PDB entry 6L35 | electron microscopy, 3.23 A resolution | chains B and D of the 17 polymer chains in the assembly

Chain B:
Protein: Photosystem I P700 chlorophyll a apoprotein A2
From: Physcomitrium patens
Notes: EC 1.97.1.12
Reference sequence: Q8MFA2 (PSAB_PHYPA); residues 2-734 here = UniProt positions 2-734
Chain sequence (733 residues; row label = number of the first residue in the row):
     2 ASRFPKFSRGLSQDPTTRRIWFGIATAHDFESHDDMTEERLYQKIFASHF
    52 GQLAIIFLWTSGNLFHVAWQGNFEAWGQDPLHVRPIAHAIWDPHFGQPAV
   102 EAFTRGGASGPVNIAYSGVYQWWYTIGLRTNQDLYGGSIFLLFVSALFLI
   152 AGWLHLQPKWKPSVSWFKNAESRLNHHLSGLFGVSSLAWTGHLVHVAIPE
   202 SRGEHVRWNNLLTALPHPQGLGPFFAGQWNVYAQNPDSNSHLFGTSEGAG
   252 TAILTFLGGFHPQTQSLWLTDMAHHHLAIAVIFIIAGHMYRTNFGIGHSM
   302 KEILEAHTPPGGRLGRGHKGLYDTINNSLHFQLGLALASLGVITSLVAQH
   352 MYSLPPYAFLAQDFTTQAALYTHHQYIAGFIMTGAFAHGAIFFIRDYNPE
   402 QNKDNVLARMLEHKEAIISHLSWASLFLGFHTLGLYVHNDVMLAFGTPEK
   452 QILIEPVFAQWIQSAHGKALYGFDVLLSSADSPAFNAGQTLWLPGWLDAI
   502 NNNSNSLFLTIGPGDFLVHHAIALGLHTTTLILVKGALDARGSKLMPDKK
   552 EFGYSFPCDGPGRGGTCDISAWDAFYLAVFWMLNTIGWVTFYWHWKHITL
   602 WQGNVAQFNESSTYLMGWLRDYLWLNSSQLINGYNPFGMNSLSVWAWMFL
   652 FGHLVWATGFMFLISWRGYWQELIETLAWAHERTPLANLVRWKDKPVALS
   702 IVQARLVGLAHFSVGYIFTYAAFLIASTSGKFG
Metal / ion sites: chlorophyll a Mg near Gln-53 (its only coordinating residue here); 4Fe-4S cluster Fe: Cys-559, Cys-568 (shared with 2 residues of chain A)
Residues lining bound ligands:
  - beta-carotene (BCR), molecule 1: Leu-54, Ile-57, Phe-58, Phe-149, Gly-181, Leu-182, Val-185, Ser-186
  - beta-carotene (BCR), molecule 2: Leu-65, Trp-123, Trp-124, Ile-127, Leu-129, Gly-138, Phe-141, Leu-142, Trp-209, Leu-213
  - beta-carotene (BCR), molecule 3: Leu-188, Leu-222, Phe-225, Phe-226, Val-282, Ile-285, Ile-286, His-289
  - beta-carotene (BCR), molecule 4: Phe-332, Gly-335, Leu-336, Ala-339, Val-343, Met-383, Ala-386, Phe-387, Gly-390, Phe-393, Phe-394, Ala-538
  - beta-carotene (BCR), molecule 5: Phe-428, His-432, Leu-436, Ile-453, Ile-455, Phe-517, His-521
  - beta-carotene (BCR), molecule 6: Trp-648, Met-649, Phe-652, Trp-671, Ile-675, Leu-678, Phe-719
  - chlorophyll a (CLA), molecule 1: Phe-5, Lys-7, Phe-8, Gly-24, Ile-25, Ala-28, His-29, Phe-31, His-34, Lys-45, Ser-49, Ile-56
  - chlorophyll a (CLA), molecule 2: Thr-18, Ile-21, Trp-22, Ile-675, Leu-678, Ala-679, His-682, Val-691, Arg-692, Trp-693, Lys-694, Asp-695, Pro-697, Val-698
  - chlorophyll a (CLA), molecule 3: Trp-22, Phe-652, Leu-655, Val-656, Thr-659, Met-662, Phe-663, Leu-700, Val-708, Ala-711, His-712, Val-715
  - chlorophyll a (CLA), molecule 4: Ala-26, Thr-27, Ala-28, His-29, Asp-30, His-331, Leu-334, Leu-338, Phe-381, Ile-382, Thr-384, Gly-385, Ala-388, His-389, Ile-392, Arg-396, Tyr-555, Trp-573, Phe-576
  - chlorophyll a (CLA), molecule 5: His-29, Phe-31, Tyr-43, Ile-46, Ser-49, His-50, Gln-53, Leu-54, Arg-174, His-178, Leu-182, Leu-330, His-331, Gln-333, Leu-334, Ala-337, Leu-341
  - chlorophyll a (CLA), molecule 6: His-29, Gln-53, Ile-56, Ile-57, Trp-60, Leu-341, Ile-378, Phe-381, Ile-382
  - chlorophyll a (CLA), molecule 7: Phe-47, Phe-51, Leu-148, Ile-151, Ala-152, Leu-155, His-156, Trp-161, Pro-163, Trp-167
  - chlorophyll a (CLA), molecule 8: Phe-47, His-50, Phe-51, Leu-54, Trp-123, Trp-167, Phe-168, Asn-170, Ser-173, Arg-174, His-177, His-178, Gly-181, Leu-182, Phe-183, Tyr-358
  - chlorophyll a (CLA), molecule 9: Ile-56, Leu-59, Trp-60, Ser-62, Gly-63, Phe-66, His-67, Trp-70, Gln-71, His-89, Ala-90, Ile-91, Trp-92, Leu-143
  - chlorophyll a (CLA), molecule 10: Ile-57, Phe-58, Trp-60, Thr-61, Ser-118, Gly-119, Val-120, Trp-123, Val-185, Ser-186, Ala-189, Leu-341, Ile-344, Thr-345, Val-348, Met-352, Tyr-358, Leu-371, His-374, His-375, Ile-378, Ile-382
  - chlorophyll a (CLA), molecule 11: Trp-60, Asn-64, His-67, Val-68, Ala-88, His-89, Asn-114, Ile-115, Ala-116, Tyr-117, Ser-118, Val-120, Val-645, Trp-646, Met-649
  - chlorophyll a (CLA), molecule 12: Trp-60, Asn-64, Tyr-117, Ser-118, Val-120, Ala-370, Leu-371, Thr-373, His-374, Tyr-377, Ile-378, Phe-381, Ile-718, Tyr-721, Ala-722, Leu-725, Ile-726
  - chlorophyll a (CLA), molecule 13: His-89, Ala-90, Ile-91, Trp-92, Asp-93, Pro-94, His-95, Phe-96, Phe-104, Asn-114, Ser-644, Val-645, Trp-648
  - chlorophyll a (CLA), molecule 14: Trp-123, Thr-126, Ile-127, Leu-182, Phe-183, Ser-186, Ser-187, Trp-190, Leu-194, Met-273, His-276, His-277, Ile-280, Val-348, Met-352, Pro-357, Tyr-358
  - chlorophyll a (CLA), molecule 15: Ile-127, Gly-128, Leu-129, Asp-134, Gly-137, Gly-138, Phe-141, Ser-186, Ala-189, Trp-190, Gly-192, His-193, His-196, Val-197, Val-207, Arg-208, Trp-209, Leu-212
  - chlorophyll a (CLA), molecule 16: Trp-167, Asn-170, Ser-173, His-177, Thr-293, Asn-294, Phe-295
  - chlorophyll a (CLA), molecule 17: Ala-171, Arg-174, Leu-175, His-178, Phe-183, Met-301, Leu-305, Tyr-323, Ile-326, Asn-327, Leu-336, Ala-337, Ser-340, Leu-341
  - chlorophyll a (CLA), molecule 18: Leu-175, Leu-179, Phe-183, Ile-283, Phe-284, Ala-287, Met-290, Tyr-291, Met-301, Ile-304, Leu-305
  - chlorophyll a (CLA), molecule 19: Asn-176, His-177, Ser-180, Gly-181, Val-185, Ile-285, His-289, Tyr-291, Arg-292, Thr-293, Phe-295, Ile-297, Gly-298
  - chlorophyll a (CLA), molecule 20: Leu-188, Ala-189, Thr-191, Gly-192, Val-195, His-196, Leu-212, Leu-213, Ala-215, Leu-216, Pro-217, His-218, Gly-221, Leu-222, Phe-225, Phe-226, Tyr-233, Leu-255, Leu-278
  - chlorophyll a (CLA), molecule 21: Phe-225, Trp-230, Asn-231, Tyr-233, Ala-234, Leu-255, Thr-256, Phe-257, His-275, Leu-278, Ala-279, Val-282, Leu-492
  - chlorophyll a (CLA), molecule 22: Thr-256, Phe-257, Gly-259, Gly-260, Leu-268, Asp-272, Met-273, His-275, His-276, Ala-279, Ile-280, His-351, Leu-355, Trp-497
  - chlorophyll a (CLA), molecule 23: Ile-286, Ala-287, His-289, Met-290, Ile-297, Gly-298, His-299
  - chlorophyll a (CLA), molecule 24: Met-290, His-299, Glu-303, Ile-304, Ala-307, His-308
  - chlorophyll a (CLA), molecule 25: Ile-304, Leu-305, His-308, Leu-315, His-319, Leu-322, Ile-326, Phe-332, Val-407, Leu-408, Met-411
  - chlorophyll a (CLA), molecule 26: Ala-307, His-308, Thr-309, Pro-310, Pro-311, Arg-314, Leu-315, His-319
  - chlorophyll a (CLA), molecule 27: Arg-314, Leu-315, Val-407, Arg-410, Met-411, Glu-413, His-414, Ala-417, Ile-418, His-421
  - chlorophyll a (CLA), molecule 28: Ala-339, Ser-340, Val-343, Leu-347, Gln-350, His-351, Tyr-353, Ser-354, Leu-355, Leu-508, Phe-509
  - chlorophyll a (CLA), molecule 29: Val-343, Ser-346, Leu-347, Gln-350, Gln-376, Gly-380, Met-383, Phe-387, Leu-527, Thr-530, Thr-531, Leu-534, Met-583, Thr-586, Ile-587
  - chlorophyll a (CLA), molecule 30: Gln-350, Tyr-353, Tyr-372, Phe-459, Ala-460, Ile-463, Gln-464, Phe-509, Leu-510, Ile-512, His-520, Ile-523, Leu-527, Val-590, Tyr-593, Trp-594, Lys-597
  - chlorophyll a (CLA), molecule 31: Ala-417, His-421, Trp-424
  - chlorophyll a (CLA), molecule 32: Ile-418, Leu-422, Trp-424, Ala-524, Leu-527, His-528, Thr-531
  - chlorophyll a (CLA), molecule 33: Ser-420, Ser-423, Trp-424, Leu-427, Phe-431
  - chlorophyll a (CLA), molecule 34: Ser-423, Ser-426, Leu-427, Gly-430, Phe-431, Leu-525, Thr-529, Leu-532, Ile-533, Leu-578, Phe-581, Trp-582
  - chlorophyll a (CLA), molecule 35: Trp-424, Leu-427, Phe-428, Phe-431, His-432
  - chlorophyll a (CLA), molecule 36: Phe-428, Leu-429, Glu-456, Pro-457, Val-458, Phe-459, Ala-460, Asp-516, Phe-517, His-520, His-521, Ala-524, His-528
  - chlorophyll a (CLA), molecule 37: Leu-434, Val-438, Asp-441, Leu-525, Phe-581, Trp-582, Asn-585, Trp-589, Leu-616, Leu-620, Trp-657, Phe-713
  - chlorophyll a (CLA), molecule 38: Gly-435, Leu-436, Val-438, His-439, Val-442, Met-443, Phe-446, Lys-451, Ile-453
  - chlorophyll a (CLA), molecule 39: Phe-459, Trp-462, Phe-474
  - chlorophyll a (CLA), molecule 40: Trp-462, Ile-463, Ala-466, His-467, Leu-477, Leu-478, Trp-493, Trp-497
  - chlorophyll a (CLA), molecule 41: Leu-477, Pro-484, Ala-485, Ala-488, Gly-489, Leu-492, Trp-493
  - chlorophyll a (CLA), molecule 42: Asn-585, Trp-589, Phe-592, Leu-624, Ser-628, Ile-632, Phe-650, His-654, Trp-657, Phe-713, Tyr-717, Thr-720, Tyr-721, Phe-724
  - chlorophyll a (CLA), molecule 43: Leu-620, Leu-624, Trp-625
  - chlorophyll a (CLA), molecule 44: Trp-648, Leu-651, Phe-652, His-654, Leu-655, Trp-657, Ala-658, Phe-661
  - chlorophyll a (CLA), molecule 45: Leu-655, Ala-658, Thr-659, Phe-661, Met-662, Ile-665, Tyr-670, Trp-671, Leu-674
  - chlorophyll a (CLA), molecule 46: Leu-678, Ala-681, His-682, Thr-685, Ala-688, Val-691
  - chlorophyll a (CLA), molecule 47: Trp-680, Ala-681, Arg-684, Thr-685, Pro-686
  - phylloquinone (PQN): Trp-22, Met-662, Phe-663, Ser-666, Trp-667, Arg-668, Trp-671, Ala-699, Leu-700, Ser-701, Ala-705
  - 4Fe-4S cluster (SF4): Cys-559, Gly-561, Pro-562, Thr-567, Cys-568, Trp-667, Ile-702
Swiss-Prot annotation at these positions:
  - binding site ([4Fe-4S] cluster): Cys-559, Cys-568
  - binding site (chlorophyll a): His-654, Met-662, Tyr-670
  - binding site (phylloquinone): Trp-671

Chain D:
Protein: Predicted protein PsaD
From: Physcomitrium patens
Reference sequence: A9SRC8 (A9SRC8_PHYPA); residues 77-217 here correspond to UniProt positions 26-166 (UniProt number = residue number - 51)
Chain sequence (141 residues; each row starts with the number of its first residue):
    77 TPPTLNADTPAPIFGGSTGGLLRKAQVEEFYVITWESPKEQIFEMPTGGA
   127 AIMRSGPNLLKLARKEQCLALGARLRTKFKIQYQFYRVFPNGEVQYLHPK
   177 DGVYPEKVNAGRSPVGVNNRSIGKNANPAELKFAHKQAYDL

How chain B and chain D interact:
Pairs across the interface (26):
  Asp-36(B) / His-211(D)  salt bridge
  Met-37(B) / Phe-209(D)
  Thr-38(B) / Phe-209(D)
  Glu-39(B) / Phe-209(D)
  Ile-395(B) / Pro-204(D)
  Arg-396(B) / Pro-204(D)
  Arg-396(B) / Ala-205(D)
  Asp-397(B) / Ala-205(D)
  Asp-397(B) / Lys-208(D)  salt bridge
  Tyr-398(B) / Ala-205(D)
  Asn-399(B) / Glu-206(D)
  Pro-400(B) / Asn-203(D)
  Arg-542(B) / Asn-203(D)  hydrogen bond
  Asp-549(B) / Ile-198(D)
  Lys-551(B) / Asn-201(D)
  Lys-551(B) / Asn-203(D)
  Lys-551(B) / Pro-204(D)
  Glu-552(B) / Asn-201(D)
  Glu-552(B) / Ala-214(D)
  Trp-680(B) / Thr-94(D)  hydrogen bond (side chain-backbone)
  Glu-683(B) / Leu-98(D)
  Glu-683(B) / Arg-99(D)  hydrogen bond (side chain-backbone)
  Arg-684(B) / Leu-97(D)  hydrogen bond (side chain-backbone)
  Arg-684(B) / Leu-98(D)
  Arg-692(B) / Arg-99(D)
  Lys-696(B) / Glu-104(D)  salt bridge
Also at the interface, not in a pair above, chain B (20 interface residues in all): Leu-42
Also at the interface, not in a pair above, chain D (17 interface residues in all): Lys-100, Ala-202

In short:
20 residues of chain B and 17 residues of chain D are in contact, with 4 hydrogen bonds and 3 salt bridges.
Among the polar pairs are Asp-36(B)/His-211(D), Asp-397(B)/Lys-208(D) and Lys-696(B)/Glu-104(D).
Here chain B is Photosystem I P700 chlorophyll a apoprotein A2 and chain D is Predicted protein PsaD, both
from Physcomitrium patens. Entry 6L35 (PSI-LHCI Supercomplex from Physcometrella patens) was determined by
electron microscopy.
